Entry 3NBU (X-ray diffraction, 2.05 A resolution); this record covers chains A and B.

# Chain A (and B)
Molecule: Glucose-6-phosphate isomerase
Organism: Escherichia coli
Notes: EC 5.3.1.9; chain B of this document is another copy of the same molecule, construct and numbering; everything in this record applies to it too
UniProtKB: P0A6T1 (G6PI_ECOLI); residue numbers follow UniProt; this construct covers 1-549
Sequence (549 residues; numbered 1 to 549; the number before each row is that of its first residue):
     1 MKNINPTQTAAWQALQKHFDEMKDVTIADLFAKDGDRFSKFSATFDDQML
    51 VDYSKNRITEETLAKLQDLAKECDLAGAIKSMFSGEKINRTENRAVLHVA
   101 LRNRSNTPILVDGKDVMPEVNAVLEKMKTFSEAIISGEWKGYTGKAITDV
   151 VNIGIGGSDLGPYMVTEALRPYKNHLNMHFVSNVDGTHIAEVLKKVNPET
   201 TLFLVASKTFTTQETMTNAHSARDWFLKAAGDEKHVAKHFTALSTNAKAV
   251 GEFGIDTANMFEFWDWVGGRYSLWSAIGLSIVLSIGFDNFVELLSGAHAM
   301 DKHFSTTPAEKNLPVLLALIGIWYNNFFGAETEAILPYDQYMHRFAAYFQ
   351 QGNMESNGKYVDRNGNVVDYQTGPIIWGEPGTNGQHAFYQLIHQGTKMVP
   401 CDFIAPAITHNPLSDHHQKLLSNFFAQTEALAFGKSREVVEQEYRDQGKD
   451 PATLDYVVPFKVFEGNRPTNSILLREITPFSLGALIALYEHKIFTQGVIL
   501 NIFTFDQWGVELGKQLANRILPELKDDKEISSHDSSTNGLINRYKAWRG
Disordered / not traced: 247-250 (chain B: fully traced)
Construct notes: variant Thr-241 (Ala in P0A6T1)
Curated features (UniProtKB/Swiss-Prot):
  - active site: Glu-355 (Proton donor), His-386, Lys-514
  - modified residue (N6-acetyllysine): Lys-80, Lys-228, Lys-234
Reported in the primary citation:
  - catalytic residues: Arg-270, Glu-355, His-386 (by similarity / conservation)
  - self-association interface (contacts with another copy of this molecule): His-386

# Chain A / chain B interface
Pairs across the interface (330):
  Phe-31(A) / Asp-534(B)
  Phe-31(A) / Ser-535(B)
  Phe-31(A) / Ser-536(B)
  Gly-35(A) / Ser-535(B)
  Arg-37(A) / Ser-535(B)
  Phe-38(A) / Ser-535(B)  hydrogen bond (backbone-side chain)
  Phe-38(A) / Ser-536(B)
  Phe-38(A) / Gly-539(B)
  Thr-44(A) / Arg-543(B)  hydrogen bond
  Asp-47(A) / Trp-547(B)
  Gln-48(A) / Trp-547(B)
  Met-49(A) / Trp-547(B)
  Leu-50(A) / Arg-543(B)
  Leu-50(A) / Trp-547(B)
  Asp-52(A) / Ser-536(B)  hydrogen bond
  Asp-52(A) / Leu-540(B)
  Ser-54(A) / Ser-536(B)  hydrogen bond
  Lys-55(A) / Ser-536(B)  hydrogen bond
  Lys-55(A) / Thr-537(B)
  Lys-55(A) / Leu-540(B)
  Arg-90(A) / Tyr-456(B)
  Thr-91(A) / Tyr-456(B)
  Thr-91(A) / Val-457(B)
  Thr-91(A) / Phe-460(B)
  Ile-155(A) / Thr-382(B)
  Ile-155(A) / Asn-383(B)
  Ile-155(A) / His-386(B)
  Gly-156(A) / His-386(B)
  Leu-160(A) / Ala-387(B)  hydrophobic
  Ser-182(A) / Asn-383(B)
  Asn-183(A) / Gln-340(B)  hydrogen bond
  Asn-183(A) / Gly-381(B)  hydrogen bond (side chain-backbone)
  Asn-183(A) / Thr-382(B)  hydrogen bond (side chain-backbone)
  Asn-183(A) / Asn-383(B)
  Asn-183(A) / Leu-420(B)
  Val-184(A) / Thr-382(B)
  Val-184(A) / His-416(B)  hydrogen bond (backbone-side chain)
  Val-184(A) / Lys-419(B)
  Val-184(A) / Leu-420(B)  hydrophobic
  Asp-185(A) / Asp-339(B)
  Asp-185(A) / Gln-340(B)  hydrogen bond (side chain-backbone)
  Asp-185(A) / Leu-420(B)
  Gly-186(A) / His-416(B)
  Thr-187(A) / Gln-340(B)
  Thr-187(A) / Tyr-341(B)
  Thr-187(A) / Asn-411(B)
  His-188(A) / Gln-340(B)
  Ile-189(A) / Leu-413(B)  hydrophobic
  Ala-190(A) / Asn-411(B)
  Glu-191(A) / Tyr-341(B)  hydrogen bond
  Gln-213(A) / Lys-419(B)
  Glu-214(A) / Thr-382(B)  hydrogen bond
  Glu-214(A) / His-386(B)  salt bridge
  Thr-217(A) / Asp-415(B)
  Thr-217(A) / His-416(B)
  Thr-217(A) / Lys-419(B)  hydrogen bond
  Asn-218(A) / His-416(B)
  Ser-221(A) / His-416(B)  hydrogen bond
  Asn-325(A) / Lys-397(B)  hydrogen bond
  Gly-329(A) / Glu-331(B)
  Ala-330(A) / Glu-331(B)
  Glu-331(A) / Gly-329(B)
  Glu-331(A) / Ala-330(B)
  Glu-331(A) / Glu-331(B)  hydrogen bond (backbone-side chain)
  Glu-331(A) / Thr-332(B)
  Glu-331(A) / Lys-397(B)
  Thr-332(A) / Glu-331(B)
  Thr-332(A) / Thr-332(B)
  Thr-332(A) / Ile-375(B)
  Asp-339(A) / Asp-185(B)
  Gln-340(A) / Asn-183(B)  hydrogen bond
  Gln-340(A) / Asp-185(B)  hydrogen bond (backbone-side chain)
  Gln-340(A) / His-188(B)
  Tyr-341(A) / Thr-187(B)
  Tyr-341(A) / Glu-191(B)  hydrogen bond
  Arg-344(A) / Glu-379(B)  salt bridge
  Gln-350(A) / Trp-377(B)
  Gln-350(A) / Glu-379(B)
  Gln-350(A) / Ala-387(B)
  Gln-350(A) / Phe-388(B)
  Gln-351(A) / His-386(B)  hydrogen bond (side chain-backbone)
  Gln-351(A) / Ala-387(B)
  Met-354(A) / Trp-377(B)  hydrophobic
  Met-354(A) / Phe-388(B)  hydrophobic
  Met-354(A) / Leu-391(B)
  Glu-355(A) / His-386(B)
  Glu-355(A) / Ala-387(B)
  Glu-355(A) / Gln-390(B)
  Gly-358(A) / Gln-390(B)  hydrogen bond (backbone-side chain)
  Gly-358(A) / Leu-391(B)
  Gly-358(A) / Gln-394(B)
  Gly-358(A) / Gly-395(B)
  Lys-359(A) / Gln-390(B)
  Lys-359(A) / Gln-394(B)
  Lys-359(A) / Gly-395(B)
  Lys-359(A) / Thr-396(B)
  Tyr-360(A) / Gln-394(B)  hydrogen bond (backbone-backbone)
  Tyr-360(A) / Gly-395(B)
  Tyr-360(A) / Val-462(B)  hydrogen bond (side chain-backbone)
  Tyr-360(A) / Phe-463(B)
  Tyr-360(A) / Glu-464(B)
  Val-361(A) / Pro-459(B)
  Val-361(A) / Phe-460(B)
  Asp-362(A) / Phe-460(B)
  Gly-365(A) / Pro-459(B)
  Gly-365(A) / Phe-460(B)
  Val-368(A) / Thr-396(B)
  Tyr-370(A) / Thr-396(B)
  Gln-371(A) / Thr-396(B)  hydrogen bond
  Gln-371(A) / Lys-397(B)  hydrogen bond
  Thr-372(A) / Thr-396(B)  hydrogen bond (backbone-side chain)
  Thr-372(A) / Lys-397(B)  hydrogen bond (backbone-side chain)
  Gly-373(A) / Leu-391(B)
  Gly-373(A) / Lys-397(B)  hydrogen bond (backbone-side chain)
  Pro-374(A) / Leu-391(B)
  Pro-374(A) / Lys-397(B)
  Ile-375(A) / Thr-332(B)
  Ile-375(A) / Trp-377(B)
  Ile-375(A) / Val-399(B)  hydrophobic
  Trp-377(A) / Gln-350(B)
  Trp-377(A) / Met-354(B)  hydrophobic
  Trp-377(A) / Ile-375(B)
  Glu-379(A) / Arg-344(B)  salt bridge
  Glu-379(A) / Gln-350(B)
  Gly-381(A) / Asn-183(B)  hydrogen bond (backbone-side chain)
  Thr-382(A) / Asn-183(B)  hydrogen bond (backbone-side chain)
  Thr-382(A) / Val-184(B)  hydrogen bond (side chain-backbone)
  Thr-382(A) / Glu-214(B)
  Asn-383(A) / Ser-182(B)  hydrogen bond
  Asn-383(A) / Asn-183(B)  hydrogen bond (side chain-backbone)
  His-386(A) / Ile-155(B)
  His-386(A) / Gly-156(B)
  His-386(A) / Glu-214(B)  salt bridge
  His-386(A) / Gln-351(B)  hydrogen bond (backbone-side chain)
  His-386(A) / Glu-355(B)
  Ala-387(A) / Leu-160(B)  hydrophobic
  Ala-387(A) / Gln-351(B)
  Ala-387(A) / Glu-355(B)
  Phe-388(A) / Gln-350(B)
  Phe-388(A) / Met-354(B)  hydrophobic
  Gln-390(A) / Glu-355(B)
  Gln-390(A) / Gly-358(B)  hydrogen bond (side chain-backbone)
  Gln-390(A) / Lys-359(B)
  Gln-390(A) / Gln-507(B)
  Gln-390(A) / Trp-508(B)
  Gln-390(A) / Gly-509(B)  hydrogen bond (side chain-backbone)
  Gln-390(A) / Val-510(B)
  Leu-391(A) / Met-354(B)  hydrophobic
  Leu-391(A) / Gly-358(B)
  Leu-391(A) / Gly-373(B)
  Leu-391(A) / Pro-374(B)
  His-393(A) / Gly-509(B)
  Gln-394(A) / Gly-358(B)
  Gln-394(A) / Lys-359(B)
  Gln-394(A) / Tyr-360(B)  hydrogen bond (backbone-backbone)
  Gln-394(A) / Trp-508(B)
  Gln-394(A) / Gly-509(B)  hydrogen bond (side chain-backbone)
  Gly-395(A) / Gly-358(B)
  Gly-395(A) / Lys-359(B)
  Thr-396(A) / Lys-359(B)
  Thr-396(A) / Val-368(B)
  Thr-396(A) / Tyr-370(B)
  Thr-396(A) / Gln-371(B)  hydrogen bond
  Thr-396(A) / Thr-372(B)  hydrogen bond (side chain-backbone)
  Lys-397(A) / Asn-325(B)  hydrogen bond
  Lys-397(A) / Glu-331(B)
  Lys-397(A) / Gln-371(B)  hydrogen bond
  Lys-397(A) / Thr-372(B)  hydrogen bond (side chain-backbone)
  Lys-397(A) / Gly-373(B)  hydrogen bond (side chain-backbone)
  Lys-397(A) / Pro-374(B)
  Val-399(A) / Ile-375(B)  hydrophobic
  Ala-407(A) / Tyr-544(B)
  Ala-407(A) / Trp-547(B)  hydrophobic
  Ile-408(A) / Trp-547(B)
  Ile-408(A) / Arg-548(B)
  Asn-411(A) / Thr-187(B)  hydrogen bond
  Asn-411(A) / Ala-190(B)
  Leu-413(A) / Gly-186(B)
  Leu-413(A) / Ile-189(B)  hydrophobic
  Ser-414(A) / Ser-221(B)  hydrogen bond
  Asp-415(A) / Lys-525(B)  salt bridge
  His-416(A) / Val-184(B)  hydrogen bond (side chain-backbone)
  His-416(A) / Gly-186(B)
  His-416(A) / Ile-189(B)
  His-416(A) / Thr-217(B)
  His-416(A) / Asn-218(B)
  His-416(A) / Ser-221(B)  hydrogen bond
  Gln-418(A) / Leu-521(B)
  Gln-418(A) / Leu-524(B)
  Gln-418(A) / Lys-525(B)
  Gln-418(A) / Tyr-544(B)
  Lys-419(A) / Val-184(B)
  Lys-419(A) / Gln-213(B)
  Lys-419(A) / Thr-217(B)  hydrogen bond
  Lys-419(A) / Leu-521(B)
  Leu-420(A) / Asn-183(B)
  Leu-420(A) / Val-184(B)  hydrophobic
  Leu-420(A) / Asp-185(B)
  Leu-421(A) / Tyr-544(B)  hydrophobic
  Ser-422(A) / Ala-517(B)
  Ser-422(A) / Leu-524(B)
  Asn-423(A) / Ala-517(B)
  Phe-425(A) / Ile-520(B)  hydrophobic
  Phe-425(A) / Leu-540(B)
  Phe-425(A) / Ile-541(B)
  Phe-425(A) / Tyr-544(B)  hydrophobic
  Ala-426(A) / Gly-513(B)
  Ala-426(A) / Leu-516(B)
  Ala-426(A) / Ala-517(B)
  Ala-426(A) / Ile-520(B)  hydrophobic
  Gln-427(A) / Gly-513(B)
  Glu-429(A) / Leu-516(B)
  Glu-429(A) / Ile-520(B)
  Glu-429(A) / His-533(B)  salt bridge
  Glu-429(A) / Asp-534(B)
  Glu-429(A) / Thr-537(B)
  Ala-430(A) / Leu-512(B)  hydrophobic
  Ala-430(A) / Leu-516(B)
  Phe-433(A) / Asp-534(B)
  Gly-434(A) / Leu-512(B)
  Lys-435(A) / Gln-515(B)  hydrogen bond
  Glu-443(A) / Gln-515(B)
  Tyr-456(A) / Arg-90(B)
  Tyr-456(A) / Thr-91(B)
  Val-457(A) / Thr-91(B)
  Val-457(A) / Trp-508(B)  hydrophobic
  Pro-459(A) / Val-361(B)
  Pro-459(A) / Gly-365(B)
  Phe-460(A) / Thr-91(B)
  Phe-460(A) / Val-361(B)
  Phe-460(A) / Asp-362(B)
  Phe-460(A) / Phe-503(B)  hydrophobic
  Phe-460(A) / Trp-508(B)
  Lys-461(A) / Trp-508(B)
  Lys-461(A) / Glu-511(B)  salt bridge
  Val-462(A) / Tyr-360(B)  hydrogen bond (backbone-side chain)
  Phe-463(A) / Trp-508(B)
  Phe-463(A) / Gly-509(B)
  Phe-463(A) / Leu-512(B)
  Glu-464(A) / Tyr-360(B)
  Ser-471(A) / Leu-540(B)
  Leu-473(A) / Leu-540(B)
  Leu-473(A) / Arg-543(B)
  Leu-473(A) / Tyr-544(B)
  Leu-473(A) / Trp-547(B)
  Leu-474(A) / Trp-547(B)
  Arg-475(A) / Trp-547(B)
  Phe-503(A) / Phe-460(B)  hydrophobic
  Gln-507(A) / Gln-390(B)
  Trp-508(A) / Gln-390(B)
  Trp-508(A) / Gln-394(B)
  Trp-508(A) / Val-457(B)  hydrophobic
  Trp-508(A) / Phe-460(B)
  Trp-508(A) / Lys-461(B)
  Trp-508(A) / Phe-463(B)
  Gly-509(A) / Gln-390(B)  hydrogen bond (backbone-side chain)
  Gly-509(A) / His-393(B)
  Gly-509(A) / Gln-394(B)  hydrogen bond (backbone-side chain)
  Gly-509(A) / Phe-463(B)
  Val-510(A) / Gln-390(B)
  Glu-511(A) / Lys-461(B)
  Leu-512(A) / Ala-430(B)  hydrophobic
  Leu-512(A) / Gly-434(B)
  Leu-512(A) / Lys-435(B)
  Leu-512(A) / Phe-463(B)
  Gly-513(A) / Ala-426(B)
  Gly-513(A) / Gln-427(B)
  Gln-515(A) / Lys-435(B)  hydrogen bond
  Gln-515(A) / Glu-443(B)  hydrogen bond
  Leu-516(A) / Ala-426(B)
  Leu-516(A) / Glu-429(B)
  Leu-516(A) / Ala-430(B)
  Ala-517(A) / Ser-422(B)
  Ala-517(A) / Asn-423(B)
  Ala-517(A) / Ala-426(B)
  Ile-520(A) / Ser-422(B)
  Ile-520(A) / Phe-425(B)  hydrophobic
  Ile-520(A) / Ala-426(B)
  Ile-520(A) / Glu-429(B)
  Leu-521(A) / Gln-418(B)
  Leu-521(A) / Lys-419(B)
  Leu-521(A) / Ser-422(B)
  Leu-524(A) / Gln-418(B)  hydrogen bond (backbone-side chain)
  Lys-525(A) / Asp-415(B)  salt bridge
  Lys-525(A) / Gln-418(B)
  His-533(A) / Glu-429(B)  salt bridge
  Asp-534(A) / Phe-31(B)
  Asp-534(A) / Lys-55(B)
  Asp-534(A) / Glu-429(B)
  Asp-534(A) / Phe-433(B)
  Ser-535(A) / Phe-31(B)
  Ser-535(A) / Gly-35(B)
  Ser-535(A) / Arg-37(B)
  Ser-535(A) / Phe-38(B)  hydrogen bond (side chain-backbone)
  Ser-536(A) / Phe-31(B)
  Ser-536(A) / Phe-38(B)
  Ser-536(A) / Asp-52(B)  hydrogen bond
  Ser-536(A) / Ser-54(B)  hydrogen bond
  Ser-536(A) / Lys-55(B)  hydrogen bond
  Thr-537(A) / Lys-55(B)
  Thr-537(A) / Glu-429(B)
  Gly-539(A) / Phe-38(B)
  Leu-540(A) / Leu-50(B)  hydrophobic
  Leu-540(A) / Asp-52(B)
  Leu-540(A) / Lys-55(B)
  Leu-540(A) / Phe-425(B)
  Leu-540(A) / Ser-471(B)
  Leu-540(A) / Leu-473(B)
  Ile-541(A) / Phe-425(B)  hydrophobic
  Arg-543(A) / Thr-44(B)  hydrogen bond
  Arg-543(A) / Leu-50(B)
  Arg-543(A) / Leu-473(B)
  Tyr-544(A) / Ala-407(B)
  Tyr-544(A) / Gln-418(B)
  Tyr-544(A) / Leu-421(B)  hydrophobic
  Tyr-544(A) / Phe-425(B)  hydrophobic
  Tyr-544(A) / Leu-473(B)
  Trp-547(A) / Thr-44(B)
  Trp-547(A) / Asp-47(B)
  Trp-547(A) / Gln-48(B)
  Trp-547(A) / Met-49(B)
  Trp-547(A) / Leu-50(B)
  Trp-547(A) / Ala-407(B)  hydrophobic
  Trp-547(A) / Ile-408(B)
  Trp-547(A) / Leu-473(B)
  Trp-547(A) / Leu-474(B)
  Trp-547(A) / Arg-475(B)
  Arg-548(A) / Ala-407(B)
  Arg-548(A) / Gln-418(B)
  Gly-549(A) / Ile-408(B)
Other interface residues (no listed pair), chain A (141 interface residues in all): Arg-170, Tyr-338, Ala-347, Thr-409, Lys-514
Other interface residues (no listed pair), chain B (143 interface residues in all): Arg-170, Tyr-338, Ala-347, Val-367, Pro-380, Gln-385, Thr-409, Ser-414, His-417

# In short
The interface between chain A and chain B involves 141 residues on one side and 143 on the other, with 61
hydrogen bonds and 9 salt bridges. Among the polar pairs are Glu-214(A)/His-386(B), Arg-344(A)/Glu-379(B) and
Asp-415(A)/Lys-525(B). From the paper: catalytic residues Arg-270(A), Glu-355(A) and His-386(A); a
self-association interface involving His-386(A).
Both chains are Glucose-6-phosphate isomerase (Escherichia coli). Entry 3NBU (Crystal structure of pGI
glucosephosphate isomerase) was determined by X-ray diffraction together with 3SBO, 2XHY and 3N6Q from the
same study.
